5LQW - chains Q and 9 of the 31 polymer chains in the assembly; structure by electron microscopy, 5.80 A resolution (low resolution: residue-level contacts below are approximate; hydrogen-bond / salt-bridge calls are withheld).

Chain Q:
Protein: U2 snRNP component HSH155
Organism: Saccharomyces cerevisiae
Reference sequence: P49955 (SF3B1_YEAST); numbering as in UniProt; present here: 1-364, 367-971
Chain sequence (971 residues; each row starts with the number of its first residue; note: 1 number in that range is skipped by the numbering (no residue carries it; nothing is unmodelled there)):
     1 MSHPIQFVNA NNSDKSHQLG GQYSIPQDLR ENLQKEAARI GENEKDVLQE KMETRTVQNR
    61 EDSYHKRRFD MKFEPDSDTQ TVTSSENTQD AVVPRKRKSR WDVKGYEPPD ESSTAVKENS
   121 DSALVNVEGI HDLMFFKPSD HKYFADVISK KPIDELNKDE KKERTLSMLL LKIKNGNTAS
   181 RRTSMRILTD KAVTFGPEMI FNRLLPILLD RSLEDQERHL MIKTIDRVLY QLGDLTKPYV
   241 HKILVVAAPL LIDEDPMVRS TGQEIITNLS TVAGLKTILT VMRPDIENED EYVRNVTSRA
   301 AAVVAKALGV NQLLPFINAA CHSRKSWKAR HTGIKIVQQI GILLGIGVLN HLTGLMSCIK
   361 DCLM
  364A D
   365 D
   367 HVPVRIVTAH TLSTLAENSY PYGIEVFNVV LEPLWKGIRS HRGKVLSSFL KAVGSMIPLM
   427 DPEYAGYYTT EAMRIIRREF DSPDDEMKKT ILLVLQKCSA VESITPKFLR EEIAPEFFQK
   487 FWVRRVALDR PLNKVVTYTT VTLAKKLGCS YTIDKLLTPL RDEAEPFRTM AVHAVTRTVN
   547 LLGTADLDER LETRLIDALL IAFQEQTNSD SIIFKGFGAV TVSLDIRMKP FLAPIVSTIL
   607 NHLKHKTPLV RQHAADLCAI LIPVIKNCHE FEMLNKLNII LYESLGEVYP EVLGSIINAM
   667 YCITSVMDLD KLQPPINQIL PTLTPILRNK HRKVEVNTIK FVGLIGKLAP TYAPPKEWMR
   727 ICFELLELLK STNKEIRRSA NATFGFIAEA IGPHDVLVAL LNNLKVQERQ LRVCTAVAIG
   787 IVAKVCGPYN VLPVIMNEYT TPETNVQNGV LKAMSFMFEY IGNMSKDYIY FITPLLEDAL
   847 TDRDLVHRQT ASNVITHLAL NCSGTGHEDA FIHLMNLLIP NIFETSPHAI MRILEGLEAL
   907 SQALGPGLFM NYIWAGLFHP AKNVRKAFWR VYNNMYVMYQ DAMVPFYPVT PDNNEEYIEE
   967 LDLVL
Not modelled in the structure: 1-125, 151-160, 175-177, 364A, 408-410, 449-450, 515, 677-680, 715-720, 755-758, 770-777, 848-849, 961-971

Chain 9:
Molecule: actin pre-mRNA
Sequence (572 nucleotides; row label = number of the first residue in the row; note: 213 numbers in that range are skipped by the numbering (no residue carries them; nothing is unmodelled there); numbers below 1 keep their minus sign (U-63 is residue -63)):
   -63 UCGACGGAUC CCCCUUUUAG AUUUUUCACG CUUACUGCUU UUUUCUUCCC AAGAUCGAAA
    -3 AUUUACUGAA UUAACAAUGG AUUCUGGUAU GUUC
   244 UAGCGCUUGC ACCAUCCCAU UUAACUGUAA GAAGAAUUGC ACGGUCCCAA UUGCUCGAGA
   304 GAUUUCUCUU UUACCUUUUU UUACUAUUUU UCACUCUCCC AUAACCUCCU AUAUUGACUG
   364 AUCUGUAAUA ACCACGAUAU UAUUGGAAUA AAUAGGGGCU UGAAAUUUGG AAAAAAAAAA
   424 AAAACUGAAA UAUUUUCGUG AUAAGUGAUA GUGAUAUUCU UCUUUUAUUU GCUACUGUUA
   484 CUAAGUCUCA UGUACUAACA UCGAUUGCUU CAUUCUUUUU GUUGCUAUAU UAUAUGUUUA
   544 GAGGUUGCUG CUUUGGUUAU UGAUAACGGU UCUGGUAUGU GUAAAGCCGG UUUUGCCGGU
   604 GACGACGCUC CUCGUGCUGU CUUCCCAUCU AUCGUCGGUA GACCAAGACA CCAAGGUAUC
   664 AUGGUCGGUA UGGGUCAAAA AGACUCCUAC GUUGGUGAUG AAGGGGAAUU CCGGUACC
Not modelled in the structure: -63 to 1, 244-493, 519-721

How chain Q and chain 9 interact:
Residue-residue contacts (5; chain Q residue first):
  Ile252(Q) with G510(9)
  Val783(Q) with A501(9)
  Val852(Q) with C498(9)
  Thr856(Q) with U499(9)
  His894(Q) with U499(9)
Interface residues without a listed pair, chain Q (9 interface residues in all): Ile342, Val368, His407, Lys699
Interface residues without a listed pair, chain 9 (8 interface residues in all): C505, U509, C514, U516

Summary:
9 residues of chain Q and 8 residues of chain 9 are in contact.
Here chain Q is U2 snRNP component HSH155 (Saccharomyces cerevisiae) and chain 9 is actin pre-mRNA. Entry 5LQW
(yeast activated spliceosome) was determined by electron microscopy.
